5UK4 - chains S and v of the 22 polymer chains in the assembly; structure by X-ray diffraction, 3.20 A resolution.

== Chain S ==
Molecule: Nucleoprotein
Source organism: Vesicular stomatitis Indiana virus (strain San Juan)
Reference sequence: P03521 (NCAP_VSIVA); numbering as in UniProt (aligned over 1-422)
Sequence (422 residues; numbered 1 to 422; the number before each row is that of its first residue):
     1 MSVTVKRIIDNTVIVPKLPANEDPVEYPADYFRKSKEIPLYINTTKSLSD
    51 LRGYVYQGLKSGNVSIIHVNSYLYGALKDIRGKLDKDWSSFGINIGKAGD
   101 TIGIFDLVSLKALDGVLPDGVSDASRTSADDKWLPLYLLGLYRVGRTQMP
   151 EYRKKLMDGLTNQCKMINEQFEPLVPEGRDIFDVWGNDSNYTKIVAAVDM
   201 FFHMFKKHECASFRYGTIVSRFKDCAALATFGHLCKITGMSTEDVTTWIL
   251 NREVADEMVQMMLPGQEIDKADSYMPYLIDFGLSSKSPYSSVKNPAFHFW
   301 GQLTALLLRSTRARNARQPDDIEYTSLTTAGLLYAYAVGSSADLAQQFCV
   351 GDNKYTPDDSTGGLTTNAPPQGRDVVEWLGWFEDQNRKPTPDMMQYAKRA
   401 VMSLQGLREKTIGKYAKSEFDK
Not modelled in the structure: 1
UniProt features mapped onto this chain:
  - binding site (RNA): Arg-143, Tyr-152, Lys-206, Arg-214, Lys-286, Arg-317, Arg-408
Reported in the primary citation:
  - mutagenesis - G75R: unchanged binding to Anti-vesicular stomatitis virus N VHH
  - mutagenesis - D374N: increased binding to Anti-vesicular stomatitis virus N VHH

== Chain v ==
Molecule: 45-nt RNA strand
Source organism: Vicugna pacos
Sequence (45 nucleotides; each row starts with the number of its first residue):
     1 UUUUUUUUUUUUUUUUUUUUUUUUUUUUUUUUUUUUUUUUUUUUU

== Chain S / chain v interface ==
Residue-residue contacts - 38 pairs, chain S then chain v:
  Asp-23(S) / U29(v)  phosphate contact
  Arg-143(S) / U35(v)  salt bridge to the phosphate
  Arg-143(S) / U36(v)  salt bridge to the phosphate
  Met-149(S) / U33(v)  sugar contact
  Glu-151(S) / U33(v)  sugar contact
  Lys-155(S) / U35(v)  salt bridge to the phosphate
  Asn-162(S) / U36(v)  base contact
  Lys-206(S) / U36(v)  sugar contact
  Lys-206(S) / U37(v)  sugar contact
  Lys-207(S) / U37(v)  sugar contact
  Arg-214(S) / U36(v)  sugar contact
  Tyr-215(S) / U36(v)  sugar contact
  Ile-218(S) / U35(v)  base contact
  Ile-218(S) / U36(v)  phosphate contact
  Ile-218(S) / U37(v)  phosphate contact
  Val-219(S) / U35(v)  base contact
  Asp-224(S) / U29(v)  hydrogen bond to the sugar
  Asp-224(S) / U30(v)  sugar contact
  Asp-224(S) / U31(v)  phosphate contact
  Cys-225(S) / U31(v)  hydrogen bond to the phosphate
  Ala-226(S) / U31(v)  hydrogen bond to the phosphate
  Lys-286(S) / U29(v)  salt bridge to the phosphate
  Lys-286(S) / U30(v)  salt bridge to the phosphate
  Ser-287(S) / U30(v)  phosphate contact
  Ser-290(S) / U30(v)  phosphate contact
  Ser-290(S) / U31(v)  phosphate contact
  Ser-291(S) / U31(v)  hydrogen bond to the phosphate
  Val-292(S) / U30(v)  phosphate contact
  Val-292(S) / U31(v)  phosphate contact
  His-298(S) / U32(v)  salt bridge to the phosphate
  Arg-312(S) / U32(v)  base contact
  Asn-315(S) / U32(v)  hydrogen bond to the sugar
  Ala-316(S) / U32(v)  phosphate contact
  Arg-317(S) / U31(v)  base contact
  Arg-317(S) / U32(v)  hydrogen bond to the phosphate
  Arg-408(S) / U32(v)  sugar contact
  Arg-408(S) / U33(v)  sugar contact
  Arg-408(S) / U34(v)  salt bridge to the phosphate
Other interface residues (no listed pair), chain S (31 interface residues in all): Lys-154, Asp-158, Ala-211, Ser-212, Asp-320

== Overview ==
The interface between chain S and chain v involves 31 residues on one side and 9 on the other, with 6 hydrogen
bonds and 7 salt bridges. Polar contacts include Asp-224(S)/U29(v), Asn-315(S)/U32(v) and Cys-225(S)/U31(v).
From the paper: D374N of chain S increases binding to Anti-vesicular stomatitis virus N VHH; G75R of chain S
leaves binding to Anti-vesicular stomatitis virus N VHH unchanged.
Here chain S is Nucleoprotein (Vesicular stomatitis Indiana virus (strain San Juan)) and chain v is a 45-nt
RNA strand (Vicugna pacos). Entry 5UK4 (Vesicular stomatits virus N protein in complex with inhibitory
nanobody 1307) was determined by X-ray diffraction, deposited together with 5UKB.
